Entry 2J0X (X-ray diffraction, 2.80 A resolution); this record covers chains A and B.

[Chain A (and B)]
Molecule: Lysine-sensitive aspartokinase 3
Organism: Escherichia coli
Notes: EC 2.7.2.4; chain B of this document is another copy of the same molecule, construct and numbering; everything in this record applies to it too
UniProtKB: P08660 (AK3_ECOLI); residues 1-449 here = UniProt positions 1-449
Chain sequence (449 residues; row label = number of the first residue in the row):
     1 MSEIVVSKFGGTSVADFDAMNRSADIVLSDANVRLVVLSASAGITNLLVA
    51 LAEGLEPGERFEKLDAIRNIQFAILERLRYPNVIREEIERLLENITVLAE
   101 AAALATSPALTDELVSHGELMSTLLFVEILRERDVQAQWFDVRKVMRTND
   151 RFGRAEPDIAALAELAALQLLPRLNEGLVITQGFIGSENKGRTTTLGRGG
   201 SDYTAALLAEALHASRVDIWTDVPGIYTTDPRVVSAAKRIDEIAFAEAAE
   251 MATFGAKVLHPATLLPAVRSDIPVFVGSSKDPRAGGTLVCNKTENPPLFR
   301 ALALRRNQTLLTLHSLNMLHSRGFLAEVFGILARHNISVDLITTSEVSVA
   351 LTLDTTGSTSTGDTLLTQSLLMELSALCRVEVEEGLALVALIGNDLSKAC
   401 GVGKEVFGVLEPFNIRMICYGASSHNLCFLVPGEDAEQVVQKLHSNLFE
Unresolved in the structure: 1-2 (chain B: 1, 360-362)
Residues lining bound ligands:
  - aspartic acid (ASP): Lys8, Ser39, Thr45, Glu119, Phe184, Gly197, Arg198, Gly199, Gly200, Ser201, Asp202
  - lysine (LYS), molecule 1: Met318, His320, Ser321, Arg322, Gly323, Phe324, Leu325, Thr344, Ser345, Glu346, Ser348
  - lysine (LYS), molecule 2: Ile337, Ser338, Val339, Asp340
Swiss-Prot annotation at these positions:
  - binding site (ATP): Lys8 to Gly11, Thr221, Asp222, Tyr227, Arg232, Lys257, Val258
  - binding site (substrate): Thr45, Glu119, Arg198 to Ser201
  - binding site (L-lysine): Met318, Ser321, Phe324, Leu325, Ser338 to Asp340, Ser345, Glu346
  - mutagenesis: Lys8 (K8R: Reduces activity about 98%. Increases KM for aspartate about 40-fold, enzyme is less sensitive to lysine inhibition), Glu119 (E119D: Increases KM for aspartate about 3000-fold), Arg198 (R198K: Increases KM for aspartate about 200-fold), Asp202 (D202E: Reduces activity about 98%. Increases KM for aspartate about 40-fold, enzyme is less sensitive to lysine inhibition)

[Chain A / chain B interface]
Residue-residue contacts (127):
  Phe245(A) - Leu316(B)  hydrophobic
  Ala249(A) - Leu316(B)  hydrophobic
  Ala249(A) - Leu319(B)
  Glu250(A) - Ser345(B)  hydrogen bond
  Glu250(A) - Glu346(B)  hydrogen bond (side chain-backbone)
  Glu250(A) - Val347(B)  hydrogen bond (side chain-backbone)
  Gly255(A) - His320(B)
  Ala256(A) - His320(B)
  His260(A) - Leu316(B)  hydrogen bond (side chain-backbone)
  His260(A) - Leu319(B)
  Pro261(A) - Leu319(B)  hydrophobic
  Ala262(A) - Leu316(B)  hydrophobic
  Ala262(A) - Asn317(B)
  Arg305(A) - Glu346(B)  salt bridge
  Thr312(A) - Ala422(B)
  Leu316(A) - Ala249(B)  hydrophobic
  Leu316(A) - His260(B)  hydrogen bond (backbone-side chain)
  Leu319(A) - His260(B)
  Leu319(A) - Pro261(B)
  His320(A) - Gly255(B)
  His320(A) - His260(B)
  His320(A) - Ser338(B)
  His320(A) - Asp354(B)  salt bridge
  His320(A) - Thr356(B)
  His320(A) - Gly357(B)
  Ser321(A) - Ser338(B)  hydrogen bond (backbone-side chain)
  Arg322(A) - Asn336(B)  hydrogen bond
  Arg322(A) - Ile337(B)
  Arg322(A) - Gly357(B)  hydrogen bond (side chain-backbone)
  Arg322(A) - Ser358(B)  hydrogen bond (side chain-backbone)
  Arg322(A) - Thr359(B)
  Gly323(A) - Ala333(B)
  Leu325(A) - Ile342(B)  hydrophobic
  Ala326(A) - Phe329(B)  hydrophobic
  Ala326(A) - Gly330(B)
  Phe329(A) - Leu325(B)  hydrophobic
  Phe329(A) - Ala326(B)
  Phe329(A) - Phe329(B)  hydrophobic
  Gly330(A) - Ala326(B)
  Ala333(A) - Gly323(B)
  Asn336(A) - Arg322(B)  hydrogen bond
  Ile337(A) - Arg322(B)
  Ser338(A) - His320(B)
  Ser338(A) - Ser321(B)  hydrogen bond (side chain-backbone)
  Asp340(A) - Thr344(B)
  Asp340(A) - Glu346(B)
  Leu341(A) - Thr344(B)
  Ile342(A) - Leu325(B)  hydrophobic
  Ile342(A) - Ile342(B)
  Ile342(A) - Thr343(B)
  Ile342(A) - Thr344(B)  hydrogen bond (backbone-side chain)
  Thr343(A) - Ile342(B)
  Thr343(A) - Cys419(B)
  Thr343(A) - Tyr420(B)  hydrogen bond (side chain-backbone)
  Thr343(A) - Ala422(B)
  Thr344(A) - Asp340(B)  hydrogen bond (side chain-backbone)
  Thr344(A) - Leu341(B)
  Thr344(A) - Ile342(B)  hydrogen bond (side chain-backbone)
  Thr344(A) - Cys419(B)
  Thr344(A) - Ala422(B)
  Ser345(A) - Glu250(B)  hydrogen bond
  Ser345(A) - Ala422(B)
  Ser345(A) - Ser423(B)
  Glu346(A) - Ala249(B)
  Glu346(A) - Glu250(B)  hydrogen bond (backbone-side chain)
  Glu346(A) - Ala252(B)
  Glu346(A) - Asp340(B)
  Val347(A) - Ala249(B)
  Val347(A) - Glu250(B)
  Ser348(A) - Ala422(B)
  Ala350(A) - Ala422(B)  hydrophobic
  Asp354(A) - His320(B)  salt bridge
  Thr356(A) - His320(B)
  Gly357(A) - His320(B)
  Gly357(A) - Arg322(B)  hydrogen bond (backbone-side chain)
  Thr359(A) - Arg322(B)
  Glu383(A) - Ala399(B)
  Ser397(A) - Arg416(B)
  Lys398(A) - Arg416(B)
  Ala399(A) - Glu383(B)
  Cys400(A) - Asn414(B)
  Gly401(A) - Asn414(B)
  Gly401(A) - Ile415(B)
  Gly401(A) - Arg416(B)
  Val402(A) - Phe413(B)
  Val402(A) - Asn414(B)
  Val402(A) - Ile415(B)  hydrogen bond (backbone-backbone)
  Gly403(A) - Asn414(B)
  Lys404(A) - Glu411(B)  hydrogen bond (side chain-backbone)
  Lys404(A) - Pro412(B)
  Phe407(A) - Ile415(B)  hydrophobic
  Glu411(A) - Lys404(B)  salt bridge
  Pro412(A) - Lys404(B)
  Phe413(A) - Val402(B)
  Phe413(A) - Gly403(B)
  Phe413(A) - Phe407(B)
  Asn414(A) - Cys400(B)
  Asn414(A) - Gly401(B)
  Asn414(A) - Val402(B)
  Asn414(A) - Gly403(B)  hydrogen bond (side chain-backbone)
  Ile415(A) - Gly401(B)
  Ile415(A) - Val402(B)  hydrogen bond (backbone-backbone)
  Ile415(A) - Phe407(B)  hydrophobic
  Ile415(A) - Tyr420(B)
  Arg416(A) - Ser397(B)  hydrogen bond
  Arg416(A) - Lys398(B)
  Arg416(A) - Gly401(B)
  Arg416(A) - Tyr420(B)
  Arg416(A) - Gly421(B)  hydrogen bond (side chain-backbone)
  Met417(A) - Tyr420(B)
  Ile418(A) - Ile418(B)
  Ile418(A) - Tyr420(B)  hydrogen bond (backbone-backbone)
  Cys419(A) - Thr343(B)
  Cys419(A) - Thr344(B)
  Tyr420(A) - Thr343(B)  hydrogen bond (backbone-side chain)
  Tyr420(A) - Ile415(B)
  Tyr420(A) - Arg416(B)
  Tyr420(A) - Met417(B)
  Tyr420(A) - Ile418(B)  hydrogen bond (backbone-backbone)
  Gly421(A) - Arg416(B)  hydrogen bond (backbone-side chain)
  Ala422(A) - Thr343(B)
  Ala422(A) - Thr344(B)
  Ala422(A) - Ser345(B)
  Ala422(A) - Ser348(B)  hydrogen bond (backbone-side chain)
  Ser423(A) - Ser345(B)
  Ser423(A) - Ser348(B)
  Pro432(A) - Cys400(B)
Also at the interface, not in a pair above, chain A (71 interface residues in all): Ala252, Leu265, Asn317, Val339, Val349, Ser358, Leu386, Leu410, Asn426
Also at the interface, not in a pair above, chain B (65 interface residues in all): Phe245, Ala256, Ala262, Thr312, Ala350, Asn426, Pro432

[In short]
71 residues of chain A and 65 residues of chain B are in contact; the contacts include 29 hydrogen bonds and 4
salt bridges. Polar pairs include Arg305(A)-Glu346(B), His320(A)-Asp354(B) and Glu411(A)-Lys404(B). Chain A
binds aspartic acid and lysine.
Both chains are Lysine-sensitive aspartokinase 3 (Escherichia coli). Entry 2J0X (Crystal structure of E. coli
aspartokinase III in complex with lysine and aspartate (T-state)) was determined by X-ray diffraction (same
publication as 2J0W).
